PDB entry 1VSU | X-ray diffraction, 2.20 A resolution | chains A and C of the 4 polymer chains in the assembly

== Chain A (and C) ==
Protein: Glyceraldehyde-3-phosphate dehydrogenase
Organism: Cryptosporidium parvum
Notes: EC 1.2.1.12; chain C of this document is another copy of the same molecule, construct and numbering; everything in this record applies to it too
Reference sequence: Q7YYQ9 (Q7YYQ9_CRYPV); residues 1-339 here = UniProt positions 1-339
Sequence (359 residues; row label = number of the first residue in the row; numbers below 1 keep their minus sign (Met-19 is residue -19)):
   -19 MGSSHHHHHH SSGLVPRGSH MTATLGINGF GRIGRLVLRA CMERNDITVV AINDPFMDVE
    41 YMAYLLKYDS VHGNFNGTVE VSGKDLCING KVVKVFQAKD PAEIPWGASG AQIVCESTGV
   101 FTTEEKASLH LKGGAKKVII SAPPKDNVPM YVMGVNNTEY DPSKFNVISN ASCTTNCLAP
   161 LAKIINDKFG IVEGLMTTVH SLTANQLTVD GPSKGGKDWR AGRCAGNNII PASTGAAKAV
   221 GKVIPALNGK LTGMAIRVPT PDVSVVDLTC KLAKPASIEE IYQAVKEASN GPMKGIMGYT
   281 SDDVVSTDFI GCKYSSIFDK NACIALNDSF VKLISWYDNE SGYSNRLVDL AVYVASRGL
Disordered / not traced: -19 to 1, 185-197
Construct notes: expression tag (-19 to 0)
What the authors report for this chain:
  - mutagenesis - C153S (450 fold): decreased catalytic activity
  - catalytic residues: Cys153 (citing earlier work)
  - conformationally variable residues (order/disorder transition): Asn185 to Lys197

== How chain A and chain C interact ==
Contacting residue pairs - 11 pairs, chain A then chain C:
  Tyr44(A) - Asp283(C)  hydrogen bond (side chain-backbone)
  Tyr48(A) - Asp282(C)  hydrogen bond
  Tyr48(A) - Asp288(C)
  Ser50(A) - Thr287(C)  hydrogen bond
  Asn54(A) - Asp288(C)
  Asp282(A) - Tyr48(C)  hydrogen bond
  Asp283(A) - Tyr44(C)  hydrogen bond (backbone-side chain)
  Thr287(A) - Ser50(C)  hydrogen bond
  Asp288(A) - Tyr48(C)
  Asp288(A) - Asp49(C)
  Asp288(A) - Asn54(C)
Also at the interface, not in a pair above, chain A (11 interface residues in all): Asp49, Val284, Val285
Also at the interface, not in a pair above, chain C (11 interface residues in all): Val284, Val285

== Overview ==
Chain A and chain C each contribute 11 residues to their interface, with 6 hydrogen bonds. Among the polar
pairs are Tyr44(A)-Asp283(C), Tyr48(A)-Asp282(C) and Ser50(A)-Thr287(C). The paper reports the catalytic
residue Cys153(A); C153S of chain A reduces catalytic activity.
Chain A and chain C are both Glyceraldehyde-3-phosphate dehydrogenase (Cryptosporidium parvum); the structure,
Crystal Structure of Apo-glyceraldehyde 3-phosphate dehydrogenase from Cryptosporidium parvum, was determined
by X-ray diffraction (same publication as 1VSV and 3CIF).
